PDB entry 7TRA | electron microscopy, 3.30 A resolution | chains I and S of the 19 polymer chains in the assembly

# Chain I
Protein: Cas7a
From: Pyrococcus furiosus DSM 3638
UniProtKB: Q8U333 (Q8U333_PYRFU); numbering as in UniProt (aligned over 1-336)
Amino-acid sequence (336 residues; row label = number of the first residue in the row):
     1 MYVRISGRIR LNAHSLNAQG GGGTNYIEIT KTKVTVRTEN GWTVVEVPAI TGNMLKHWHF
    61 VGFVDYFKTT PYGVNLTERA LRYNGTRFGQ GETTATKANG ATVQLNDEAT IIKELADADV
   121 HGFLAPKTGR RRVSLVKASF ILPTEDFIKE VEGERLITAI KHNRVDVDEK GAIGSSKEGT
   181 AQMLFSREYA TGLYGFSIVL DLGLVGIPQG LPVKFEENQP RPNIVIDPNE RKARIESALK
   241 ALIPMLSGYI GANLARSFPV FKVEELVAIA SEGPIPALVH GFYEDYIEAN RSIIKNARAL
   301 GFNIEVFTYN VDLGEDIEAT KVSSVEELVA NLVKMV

# Chain S
Molecule: Target strand DNA
Sequence (44 nucleotides; each row starts with the number of its first residue):
    21 TAAACTGTTA CAACCAGTTA AGGGTTGGGG GAAGCACTGG GTCT

# Chain I / chain S interface
Residue-residue contacts (26; chain I residue first):
  Gly23(I) - DG48(S)  sugar contact
  Thr24(I) - DG48(S)  base contact
  Asn25(I) - DG47(S)  phosphate contact
  Asn25(I) - DG48(S)  hydrogen bond to the sugar
  Ile27(I) - DG48(S)  base contact
  Gln90(I) - DC55(S)  sugar contact
  Leu124(I) - DA56(S)  base contact
  Pro126(I) - DC55(S)  base contact
  Pro126(I) - DA56(S)  sugar contact
  Lys127(I) - DA56(S)  salt bridge to the phosphate
  Arg164(I) - DG48(S)  base contact
  Arg164(I) - DG49(S)  base contact
  Ile173(I) - DT45(S)  sugar contact
  Gly174(I) - DT45(S)  phosphate contact
  Gly174(I) - DT46(S)  phosphate contact
  Ser175(I) - DT45(S)  phosphate contact
  Ser175(I) - DT46(S)  phosphate contact
  Ser176(I) - DT46(S)  phosphate contact
  Ser176(I) - DG47(S)  hydrogen bond to the phosphate
  Gln182(I) - DT45(S)  base contact
  Gln182(I) - DT46(S)  sugar contact
  Met183(I) - DT46(S)  sugar contact
  Met183(I) - DG48(S)  hydrogen bond to the base
  Leu184(I) - DT46(S)  base contact
  Leu184(I) - DG47(S)  base contact
  Phe185(I) - DG48(S)  base contact
Also at the interface, not in a pair above, chain I (21 interface residues in all): Gly20, Gly89, Gly91, Gly129

# In short
The interface between chain I and chain S involves 21 residues on one side and 7 on the other, with 3 hydrogen
bonds and 1 salt bridge. Among the polar pairs are Met183(I)-DG48(S), Asn25(I)-DG48(S) and Ser176(I)-DG47(S).
Chain I is Cas7a (Pyrococcus furiosus DSM 3638) and chain S is Target strand DNA; the structure, Cascade
complex from type I-A CRISPR-Cas system, was determined by electron microscopy, deposited together with 7TR6,
7TR8 and 7TR9.
